Entry 7KT8 (X-ray diffraction, 1.70 A resolution); this record covers chains A and T of the 4 polymer chains in the assembly.

== Chain A ==
Molecule: DNA-directed DNA/RNA polymerase mu
Organism: Homo sapiens
Notes: EC 2.7.7.7
UniProt: Q9NP87 (DPOLM_HUMAN); aligned to UniProt positions 132-494 over residues 132-494
Amino-acid sequence (356 residues; each row starts with the number of its first residue; note: 12 numbers in that range are skipped by the numbering (no residue carries them; nothing is unmodelled there)):
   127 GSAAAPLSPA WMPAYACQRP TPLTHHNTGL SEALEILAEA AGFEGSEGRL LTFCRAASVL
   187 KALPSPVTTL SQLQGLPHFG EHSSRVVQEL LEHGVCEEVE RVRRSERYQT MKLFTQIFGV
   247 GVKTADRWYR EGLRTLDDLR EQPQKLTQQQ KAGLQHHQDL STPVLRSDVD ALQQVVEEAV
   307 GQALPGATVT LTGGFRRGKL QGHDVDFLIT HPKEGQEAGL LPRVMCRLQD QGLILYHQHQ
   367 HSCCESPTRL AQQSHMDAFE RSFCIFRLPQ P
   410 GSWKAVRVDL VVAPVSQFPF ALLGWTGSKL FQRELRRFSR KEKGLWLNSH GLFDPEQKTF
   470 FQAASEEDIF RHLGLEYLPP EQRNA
Disordered / not traced: 127-137, 365-383
Construct notes: expression tag (127-131); linker (410)
Curated features (UniProtKB/Swiss-Prot):
  - region: Arg323 to Asp332 (Involved in ssDNA binding)
  - binding site (Mg(2+)): Asp330, Asp332, Asp418
  - site: Gly433 (Responsible for the low discrimination between dNTP and rNTP)
Glycans and other covalent adducts: 2,3-dihydroxy-1,4-dithiobutane (DTT) linked to Cys180
Ion coordination: Na+: Thr241, Ile243, Val246 (shared with 1 residue of chain P); Mg2+ site 1: Asp330, Asp332 (together with pyrophosphate) (shared with 1 residue of chain P); Mg2+ site 2: Asp330, Asp332, Asp418 (shared with 2 residues of chain P)
Small-molecule neighbours: pyrophosphate (PPV): Gly319, Gly320, Arg323, Lys325, Gly328, His329, Asp330, Asp332
Reported in the primary citation:
  - mutagenesis - K438D: unchanged catalytic activity on presence of Mn2+
  - mutagenesis - R445A: increased catalytic activity on dGTP misinsertion
  - mutagenesis - K438D: decreased catalytic activity on Mg2+-dependent dGTP:At
  - mutagenesis - K438D (23-fold): decreased catalytic activity on :Ct insertion

== Chain T ==
Molecule: 9-nt DNA strand
Sequence (9 nucleotides; row label = number of the first residue in the row):
     1 CGGCATACG

== How chain A and chain T interact ==
Contacting residue pairs (23):
  Gly174(A) - DC4(T)  base contact
  Leu177(A) - DC4(T)  phosphate contact
  Leu177(A) - DA5(T)  phosphate contact
  Phe385(A) - DG9(T)  phosphate contact
  Glu386(A) - DC8(T)  sugar contact
  Glu386(A) - DG9(T)  hydrogen bond to the phosphate
  Arg387(A) - DA7(T)  hydrogen bond to the base
  Arg387(A) - DC8(T)  hydrogen bond to the sugar
  Arg387(A) - DG9(T)  hydrogen bond to the phosphate
  Phe389(A) - DG9(T)  sugar contact
  Lys438(A) - DA5(T)  base contact
  Arg442(A) - DA5(T)  salt bridge to the phosphate
  Arg445(A) - DA5(T)  hydrogen bond to the base
  Arg445(A) - DT6(T)  hydrogen bond to the base
  Arg446(A) - DA5(T)  sugar contact
  Arg449(A) - DT6(T)  salt bridge to the phosphate
  Lys450(A) - DG3(T)  hydrogen bond to the phosphate
  Lys450(A) - DC4(T)  salt bridge to the phosphate
  Leu456(A) - DT6(T)  sugar contact
  Asn457(A) - DT6(T)  phosphate contact
  Asn457(A) - DA7(T)  hydrogen bond to the phosphate
  His459(A) - DA7(T)  hydrogen bond to the phosphate
  His459(A) - DC8(T)  salt bridge to the phosphate
Interface residues without a listed pair, chain A (17 interface residues in all): Arg181, Gln364

== Summary ==
17 residues of chain A face 7 of chain T across their interface, with 9 hydrogen bonds and 4 salt bridges.
Polar contacts include Arg387(A)-DA7(T), Arg445(A)-DA5(T) and Arg445(A)-DT6(T). Chain A binds pyrophosphate.
From the paper: R445A of chain A increases catalytic activity on dGTP misinsertion; K438D of chain A reduces
catalytic activity on Mg2+-dependent dGTP:At.
Here chain A is DNA-directed DNA/RNA polymerase mu (Homo sapiens) and chain T is a 9-nt DNA strand. Entry 7KT8
(DNA Polymerase Mu, 8-oxodGTP:At Product State Ternary Complex, 50 mM Mg2+ (180min)) was determined by X-ray
diffraction, deposited together with 7KSS, 7KST, 7KSU, 7KSV, 7KSW, 7KSX and 25 further entries.
